9FG1 - chains E and F of the 7 polymer chains in the assembly; structure by electron microscopy, 3.10 A resolution.

[Chain E]
Molecule: Gamma-aminobutyric acid receptor subunit beta-3
Organism: Homo sapiens
UniProtKB: P28472 (GBRB3_HUMAN); residues 1-448 here correspond to UniProt positions 26-473 (UniProt number = residue number + 25)
Sequence (395 residues; each row starts with the number of its first residue; note: 107 numbers in that range are skipped by the numbering (no residue carries them; nothing is unmodelled there); numbers below 1 keep their minus sign (Met-53 is residue -53)):
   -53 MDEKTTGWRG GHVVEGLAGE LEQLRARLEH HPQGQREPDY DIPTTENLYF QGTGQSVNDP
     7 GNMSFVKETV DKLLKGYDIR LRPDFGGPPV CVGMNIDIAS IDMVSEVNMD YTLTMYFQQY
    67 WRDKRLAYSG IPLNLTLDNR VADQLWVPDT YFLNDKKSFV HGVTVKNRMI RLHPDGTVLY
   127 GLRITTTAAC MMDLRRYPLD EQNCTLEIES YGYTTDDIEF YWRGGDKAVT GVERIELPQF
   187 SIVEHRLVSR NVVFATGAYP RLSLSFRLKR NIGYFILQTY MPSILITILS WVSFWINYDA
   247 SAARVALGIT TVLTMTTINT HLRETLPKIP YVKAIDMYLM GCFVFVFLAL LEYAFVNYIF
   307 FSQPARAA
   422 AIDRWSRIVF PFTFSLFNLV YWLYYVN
Not modelled in the structure: -53 to 7, 448
Construct notes: initiating methionine (-53); expression tag (-52 to 0); linker (308-314)
Curated features (UniProtKB/Swiss-Prot):
  - binding site (benzamidine): Asp95 to Tyr97, Glu155 to Tyr157, Phe200
  - binding site (4-aminobutanoate): Tyr97, Glu155, Tyr157, Thr202
  - binding site (histamine): Tyr97, Ser156, Tyr157, Thr202
  - glycosylation (N-linked (GlcNAc...) asparagine): Asn8, Asn80, Asn149
Disulfide bonds: Cys136-Cys150
Glycans and other covalent adducts: N-acetylglucosamine (NAG) linked to Asn80; glycan linked to Asn149
Small-molecule neighbours:
  - gamma-amino-butanoic acid (ABU): Tyr97, Glu155, Ser156, Tyr157, Phe200, Thr202, Tyr205
  - D3D ((19S,22R,25R)-22,25,26-trihydroxy-16,22-dioxo-17,21,23-trioxa-22lambda~5~-phosphahexacosan-19-yl (9E)-octadec-9-enoate): Asn265, Pro276, Val278, Met286, Phe289

[Chain F]
Molecule: Nanobody38
Organism: Lama glama
Notes: antibody fragment or engineered binder
Sequence (133 residues; row label = number of the first residue in the row):
     2 QVQLQESGGG LVQAGGSLRV SCAASGRTFT TYIMAWFRQA PGKEREFLAA MDQGRIQYYG
    62 DSVRGRFTIS RDYAKNSVDL QLDGLRPEDT AVYYCAAGAG FWGLRTASSY HYWGQGTQVT
   122 VSSHHHHHHE PEA
Not modelled in the structure: 125-134
Disulfide bonds: Cys23-Cys96

[Chain E / chain F interface]
Contacting residue pairs - 6 pairs, chain E then chain F:
  Glu179(E) with Tyr74(F)
  Arg180(E) with Thr31(F); Gln54(F), hydrogen bond (backbone-side chain); Arg56(F); Tyr74(F)
  Glu182(E) with Thr32(F)
Interface residues without a listed pair, chain E (5 interface residues in all): Asp43, Ile181
Interface residues without a listed pair, chain F (7 interface residues in all): Thr29, Ala75

[Summary]
Chain E and chain F form an interface of 5 and 7 residues respectively; the contacts include 1 hydrogen bond.
Its one hydrogen-bonded contact is Arg180(E)-Gln54(F). Bound to chain E: compound D3D and gamma-amino-butanoic
acid. Covalently linked N-acetylglucosamine: at Asn80(E).
Chain E is Gamma-aminobutyric acid receptor subunit beta-3 (Homo sapiens) and chain F is Nanobody38 (Lama
glama); the structure, Cryo-EM structure of the alpha1beta3gamma2 GABA(A) receptor in complex with GABA and
Nb38 in the short-lived ..., was determined by electron microscopy.
